7O4G - chains A and B; structure by X-ray diffraction, 2.66 A resolution.

[Chain A (and B)]
Molecule: Phosphomannomutase 2
Source organism: Homo sapiens
Notes: EC 5.4.2.8; chain B of this document is another copy of the same molecule, construct and numbering; everything in this record applies to it too
UniProtKB: O15305 (PMM2_HUMAN); residues 1-246 here = UniProt positions 1-246
Sequence (248 residues; numbered -1 to 246; the number before each row is that of its first residue; numbers below 1 keep their minus sign (Gly-1 is residue -1)):
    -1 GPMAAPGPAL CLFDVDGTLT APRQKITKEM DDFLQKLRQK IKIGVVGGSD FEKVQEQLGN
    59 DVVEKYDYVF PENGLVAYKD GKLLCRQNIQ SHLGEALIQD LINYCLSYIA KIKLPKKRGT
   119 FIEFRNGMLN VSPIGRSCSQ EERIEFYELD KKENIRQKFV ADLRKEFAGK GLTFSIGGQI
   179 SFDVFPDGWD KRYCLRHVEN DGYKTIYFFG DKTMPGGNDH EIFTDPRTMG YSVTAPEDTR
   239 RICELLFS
Unresolved in the structure: -1 to 4
Differences from the reference sequence: expression tag (-1 to 0)
Ion coordination: Mg2+ site 1: Asp12, Asp14, Asp209; Mg2+ site 2: Phe221, Asp223, Thr226
Residues lining bound ligands: 1,6-di-O-phosphono-alpha-D-glucopyranose (G16): Arg123, Asn128, Arg134, Arg141, Gly175, Gly176, Gln177, Ile178, Ser179, Asp181
UniProt features mapped onto this chain:
  - active site: Asp12 (Nucleophile), Asp14 (Proton donor/acceptor)
  - binding site (Mg(2+)): Asp12, Asp14, Asp209, Phe221, Asp223, Thr226
  - binding site (alpha-D-mannose 1-phosphate): Arg21, Arg123, Arg134, Arg141, Ser179, Asp181
  - modified residue: Ala2 (N-acetylalanine), Lys149 (N6-acetyllysine)
  - natural variant: Cys9 (C9Y: In CDG1A), Phe11 (F11C: In CDG1A), Gly15 (G15E: In CDG1A), Pro20 (P20S: In CDG1A), Leu32 (L32R: In CDG1A), Gln37 (Q37H: In CDG1A loss of activity; Q37L), Val44 (V44A: In CDG1A; V44L: In CDG1A), Tyr64 (Y64C: In CDG1A), Asp65 (D65Y: In CDG1A), Val67 (V67M: In CDG1A), Pro69 (P69S: In CDG1A), Tyr76 (Y76C: In CDG1A), 46 further natural variant entries in UniProt

[Interface between chain A and chain B]
Cross-chain cystine bridges: Cys83(A)-Cys83(B)
Residue-residue contacts (40):
  Gln88(A) with Arg116(B)
  Glu93(A) with Lys114(B); Arg116(B), salt bridge
  Gln97(A) with Leu112(B), hydrogen bond (side chain-backbone); Pro113(B); Lys115(B)
  Ile100(A) with Lys115(B); Arg116(B); Phe119(B), hydrophobic
  Asn101(A) with Ala108(B), hydrogen bond (side chain-backbone); Lys115(B), hydrogen bond
  Leu104(A) with Leu104(B), hydrophobic
  Ser105(A) with Ala108(B)
  Ile107(A) with Leu104(B), hydrophobic
  Ala108(A) with Asn101(B); Ser105(B)
  Leu112(A) with Gln97(B)
  Pro113(A) with Gln97(B)
  Lys114(A) with Glu93(B); Gln97(B)
  Lys115(A) with Ile96(B); Gln97(B); Ile100(B); Asn101(B), hydrogen bond; Phe122(B)
  Arg116(A) with Gln88(B); Glu93(B), salt bridge; Ile100(B); Ile120(B); Phe122(B)
  Gly117(A) with Ile120(B)
  Thr118(A) with Thr118(B); Ile120(B), hydrogen bond (backbone-backbone)
  Phe119(A) with Ile100(B), hydrophobic; Leu104(B), hydrophobic
  Ile120(A) with Gly117(B); Thr118(B), hydrogen bond (backbone-backbone)
  Phe122(A) with Arg116(B); Ser135(B)
  Ser135(A) with Phe122(B)
Also at the interface, not in a pair above, chain A (23 interface residues in all): Ile96, Ile110, Glu140
Also at the interface, not in a pair above, chain B (22 interface residues in all): Ile107, Ile110

[In short]
23 residues of chain A face 22 of chain B across their interface, with 1 disulfide bond, 6 hydrogen bonds and
2 salt bridges. Polar contacts include Glu93(A)-Arg116(B), Gln97(A)-Leu112(B) and Asn101(A)-Ala108(B). Bound
to chain A: 1,6-di-O-phosphono-alpha-D-glucopyranose.
Chain A and chain B are both Phosphomannomutase 2 (Homo sapiens); the structure, Human phosphomannomutase 2
(PMM2) wild-type soaked with the activator glucose 1,6-bisphosphate, was determined by X-ray diffraction,
deposited together with 7O0C, 7O1B and 7O5Z.
